Entry 5UXZ (X-ray diffraction, 1.92 A resolution); this record covers chain A.

== Chain A ==
Name: Haloalkane dehalogenase
From: Rhodococcus rhodochrous
Notes: EC 3.8.1.5
UniProtKB: P0A3G2 (DHAA_RHORH); residues 4-290 here = UniProt positions 4-290
Sequence (307 residues; each row starts with the number of its first residue; note: 1 number in that range is skipped by the numbering (no residue carries it; nothing is unmodelled there)):
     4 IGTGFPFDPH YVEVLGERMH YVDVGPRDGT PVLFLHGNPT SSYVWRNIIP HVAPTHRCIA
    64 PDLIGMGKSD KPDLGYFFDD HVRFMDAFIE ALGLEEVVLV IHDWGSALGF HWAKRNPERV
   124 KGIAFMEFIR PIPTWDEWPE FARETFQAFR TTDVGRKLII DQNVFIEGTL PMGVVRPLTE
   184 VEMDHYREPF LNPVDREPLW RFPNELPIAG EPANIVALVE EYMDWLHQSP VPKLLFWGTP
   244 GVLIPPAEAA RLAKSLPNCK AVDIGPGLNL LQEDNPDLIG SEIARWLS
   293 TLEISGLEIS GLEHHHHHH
Unresolved in the structure: 295-311
Construct notes: conflict Val-47 (Leu in P0A3G2), Thr-58 (Ser in P0A3G2), Gly-78 (Asp in P0A3G2), Phe-87 (Tyr in P0A3G2), Met-88 (Leu in P0A3G2), Phe-128 (Cys in P0A3G2), Thr-155 (Ala in P0A3G2), Lys-160 (Glu in P0A3G2), Val-167 (Ala in P0A3G2), Thr-172 (Ala in P0A3G2), Met-175 (Lys in P0A3G2), Gly-176 (Cys in P0A3G2), Asn-195 (Lys in P0A3G2), Glu-224 (Ala in P0A3G2), Asp-227 (Asn in P0A3G2), Lys-257 (Glu in P0A3G2), Ala-264 (Thr in P0A3G2), Asn-272 (His in P0A3G2), Leu-273 (Tyr in P0A3G2); expression tag (291, 293-311)
UniProt features mapped onto this chain:
  - active site: Asp-106 (Nucleophile), Glu-130 (Proton donor)
Covalent attachments: compound 8PM linked to Asp-106
Ligand contacts: 8PM (N~2~-{[7-(dimethylamino)-2,1,3-benzothiadiazol-4-yl]sulfonyl}-N-hexyl-N~2~-methylglycinamide): Asn-41, Pro-42, Trp-141, Pro-142, Ala-145, Phe-149, Phe-168, Thr-172, Leu-173, Met-175, Gly-176, Val-245, Leu-246, Asn-272, Leu-273
Reported in the primary citation:
  - binding site for 8PM: Asp-106, Trp-141
  - conformationally variable residues (loop rearrangement): Trp-141
  - mutagenesis - D106A: abolished binding to 8PM

== Summary ==
Compound 8PM is covalently linked to Asp-106. From UniProt: active-site residues Asp-106 and Glu-130. The
paper reports a binding site for 8PM at Asp-106 and Trp-141; D106A abolishes binding to 8PM.
Chain A is Haloalkane dehalogenase (Rhodococcus rhodochrous); the structure, X-ray crystal structure of
Halotag bound to the P9 benzothiadiazole fluorogenic ligand, was determined by X-ray diffraction (same
publication as 5UY1).
